7OBH - chains A and B; structure by X-ray diffraction, 2.00 A resolution.

Chain A:
Name: 14-3-3 protein sigma
Source organism: Homo sapiens
UniProt: P31947 (1433S_HUMAN); numbering as in UniProt (aligned over 1-248)
Amino-acid sequence (253 residues; row label = number of the first residue in the row; numbers below 1 keep their minus sign (Gly-4 is residue -4)):
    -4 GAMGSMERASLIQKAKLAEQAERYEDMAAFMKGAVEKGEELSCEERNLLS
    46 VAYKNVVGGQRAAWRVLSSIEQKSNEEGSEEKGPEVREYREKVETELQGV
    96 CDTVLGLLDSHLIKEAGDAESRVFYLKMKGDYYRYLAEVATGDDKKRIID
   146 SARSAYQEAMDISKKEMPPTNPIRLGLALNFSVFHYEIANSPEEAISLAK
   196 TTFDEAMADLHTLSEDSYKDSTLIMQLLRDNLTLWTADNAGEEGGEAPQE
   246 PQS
Not modelled in the structure: 232-248
Construct notes: expression tag (-4 to 0)
Modified positions: Cys38 (S-hydroxycysteine; CSO)
Swiss-Prot annotation at these positions:
  - site (Interaction with phosphoserine on interacting protein): Arg56, Arg129
  - modified residue (Phosphoserine): Ser5, Ser74, Ser248
Ligand contacts: fusicoccin (FSC): Glu14, Met22, Asn42, Leu43, Ser45, Val46, Lys49, Phe119, Lys122, Met123, Pro167, Ile168, Gly171, Asp215, Leu218, Ile219

Chain B:
Name: NPM1 phosphopeptide
UniProt: P06748 (NPM_HUMAN); numbering as in UniProt (aligned over 284-294)
Amino-acid sequence (11 residues; row label = number of the first residue in the row):
   284 IQDLWQWRKSL
Not modelled in the structure: 284-288
Modified positions: Ser293 (phosphoserine; SEP)
Swiss-Prot annotation at these positions:
  - modified residue: Lys292 (N6-acetyllysine)
  - mutagenesis: Trp288 (W288A: Complete destabilization of the structure; when associated with A-290), Trp290 (W290A: Partial destabilization of the structure. Complete destabilization of the structure; when associated with A-288)

How chain A and chain B interact:
Residue-residue contacts - 24 pairs, chain A then chain B:
  Lys49(A) with Leu294(B), hydrogen bond (side chain-backbone)
  Arg56(A) with Arg291(B); Ser293(B)
  Arg60(A) with Trp290(B)
  Lys122(A) with Leu294(B), hydrogen bond (side chain-backbone)
  Arg129(A) with Arg291(B); Ser293(B)
  Tyr130(A) with Ser293(B)
  Leu174(A) with Lys292(B); Ser293(B); Leu294(B)
  Asn175(A) with Ser293(B); Leu294(B), hydrogen bond (side chain-backbone)
  Val178(A) with Arg291(B); Lys292(B)
  Glu182(A) with Arg291(B), salt bridge
  Ile219(A) with Leu294(B), hydrophobic
  Leu222(A) with Lys292(B); Leu294(B), hydrophobic
  Asp225(A) with Lys292(B), salt bridge
  Asn226(A) with Arg291(B); Lys292(B), hydrogen bond (side chain-backbone)
  Leu229(A) with Gln289(B); Arg291(B)
Also at the interface, not in a pair above, chain A (19 interface residues in all): Asp126, Glu133, Gly171, Trp230

Overview:
The interface between chain A and chain B involves 19 residues on one side and 6 on the other, with 4 hydrogen
bonds and 2 salt bridges. Polar pairs include Glu182(A)-Arg291(B), Asp225(A)-Lys292(B) and Lys49(A)-Leu294(B).
Chain A binds fusicoccin.
Chain A is 14-3-3 protein sigma (Homo sapiens) and chain B is NPM1 phosphopeptide; the structure, Crystal
structure of 14-3-3 sigma in complex with NPM1 phosphopeptide and stabilizer Fusicoccin-A, was determined by
X-ray diffraction (same publication as 7OB5, 7OBC, 7OBD, 7OBG, 7OBK, 7OBL and 4 further entries).
